PDB entry 5TCS | X-ray diffraction, 2.83 A resolution | chains C and D of the 4 polymer chains in the assembly

[Chain C]
Molecule: Kinetochore protein SPC24
From: Saccharomyces cerevisiae (strain ATCC 204508 / S288c)
UniProtKB: Q04477 (SPC24_YEAST); numbering as in UniProt; present here: 1-48, 162-213
Sequence (100 residues; each row starts with the number of its first residue; note: 113 numbers in that range are skipped by the numbering (no residue carries them; nothing is unmodelled there)):
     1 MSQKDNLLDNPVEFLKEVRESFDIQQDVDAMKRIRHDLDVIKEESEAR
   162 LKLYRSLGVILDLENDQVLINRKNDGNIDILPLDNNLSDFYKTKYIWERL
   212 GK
Disordered / not traced: 1-3
Modified positions: Mse1 (selenomethionine); Mse31 (selenomethionine; parent Met)

[Chain D]
Molecule: Kinetochore protein SPC25
From: Saccharomyces cerevisiae (strain ATCC 204508 / S288c)
UniProtKB: P40014 (SPC25_YEAST); numbering as in UniProt; present here: 1-31, 138-221
Sequence (115 residues; row label = number of the first residue in the row; note: 106 numbers in that range are skipped by the numbering (no residue carries them; nothing is unmodelled there)):
     1 MASIDAFSDLERRMDGFQKDVAQVLARQQNH
   138 VALYERLLQLRVLPGASDVHDVRFVFGDDSRCWIEVAMHGDHVIGNSHPA
   188 LDPKSRATLEHVLTVQGDLAAFLVVARDMLLASL
Disordered / not traced: 1
Modified positions: Mse1 (selenomethionine); Mse14, Mse175, Mse216 (selenomethionine; parent Met)

[How chain C and chain D interact]
Residue-residue contacts (33):
  Ile34(C) with Leu25(D), hydrophobic
  Leu38(C) with Gln29(D)
  Ile41(C) with Gln29(D)
  Ser45(C) with Val138(D)
  Leu162(C) with His31(D); Val138(D), hydrophobic; Tyr141(D), hydrophobic
  Leu164(C) with Val149(D), hydrophobic; Phe161(D), hydrophobic; Leu206(D), hydrophobic; Leu210(D), hydrophobic
  Tyr165(C) with Tyr141(D), hydrophobic; Glu142(D); Leu145(D), hydrophobic; Leu147(D), hydrogen bond (side chain-backbone)
  Arg166(C) with Tyr141(D)
  Ser167(C) with Ala207(D)
  Leu168(C) with Leu145(D), hydrophobic; Ala207(D), hydrophobic
  Val170(C) with Tyr141(D), hydrogen bond (backbone-side chain)
  Ile171(C) with Tyr141(D)
  Leu172(C) with His31(D)
  Leu174(C) with Gln28(D); Leu140(D), hydrophobic
  Asp200(C) with Arg143(D), salt bridge
  Phe201(C) with Gln146(D)
  Thr204(C) with Arg143(D); Leu144(D), hydrogen bond (side chain-backbone); Leu145(D); Gln146(D), hydrogen bond
  Ile207(C) with Leu144(D), hydrophobic
  Trp208(C) with Leu145(D), hydrogen bond (side chain-backbone); Arg214(D)
Interface residues without a listed pair, chain C (23 interface residues in all): Arg48, Val179, Lys203, Gly212
Interface residues without a listed pair, chain D (22 interface residues in all): Arg148, Phe163, Val211

[In short]
23 residues of chain C face 22 of chain D across their interface, with 5 hydrogen bonds and 1 salt bridge.
Polar pairs include Asp200(C)-Arg143(D), Tyr165(C)-Leu147(D) and Val170(C)-Tyr141(D).
Chain C is Kinetochore protein SPC24 and chain D is Kinetochore protein SPC25, both from Saccharomyces
cerevisiae (strain ATCC 204508 / S288c); the structure, Crystal structure of a Dwarf Ndc80 Tetramer, was
determined by X-ray diffraction together with 5TD8 from the same study.
